Entry 8W9C (electron microscopy, 3.30 A resolution); this record covers chains A and E of the 6 polymer chains in the assembly.

[Chain A]
Molecule: Transcriptional regulatory protein SIN3
From: Saccharomyces cerevisiae
UniProt: P22579 (SIN3_YEAST); numbering as in UniProt (aligned over 1-1536)
Amino-acid sequence (1536 residues; each row starts with the number of its first residue):
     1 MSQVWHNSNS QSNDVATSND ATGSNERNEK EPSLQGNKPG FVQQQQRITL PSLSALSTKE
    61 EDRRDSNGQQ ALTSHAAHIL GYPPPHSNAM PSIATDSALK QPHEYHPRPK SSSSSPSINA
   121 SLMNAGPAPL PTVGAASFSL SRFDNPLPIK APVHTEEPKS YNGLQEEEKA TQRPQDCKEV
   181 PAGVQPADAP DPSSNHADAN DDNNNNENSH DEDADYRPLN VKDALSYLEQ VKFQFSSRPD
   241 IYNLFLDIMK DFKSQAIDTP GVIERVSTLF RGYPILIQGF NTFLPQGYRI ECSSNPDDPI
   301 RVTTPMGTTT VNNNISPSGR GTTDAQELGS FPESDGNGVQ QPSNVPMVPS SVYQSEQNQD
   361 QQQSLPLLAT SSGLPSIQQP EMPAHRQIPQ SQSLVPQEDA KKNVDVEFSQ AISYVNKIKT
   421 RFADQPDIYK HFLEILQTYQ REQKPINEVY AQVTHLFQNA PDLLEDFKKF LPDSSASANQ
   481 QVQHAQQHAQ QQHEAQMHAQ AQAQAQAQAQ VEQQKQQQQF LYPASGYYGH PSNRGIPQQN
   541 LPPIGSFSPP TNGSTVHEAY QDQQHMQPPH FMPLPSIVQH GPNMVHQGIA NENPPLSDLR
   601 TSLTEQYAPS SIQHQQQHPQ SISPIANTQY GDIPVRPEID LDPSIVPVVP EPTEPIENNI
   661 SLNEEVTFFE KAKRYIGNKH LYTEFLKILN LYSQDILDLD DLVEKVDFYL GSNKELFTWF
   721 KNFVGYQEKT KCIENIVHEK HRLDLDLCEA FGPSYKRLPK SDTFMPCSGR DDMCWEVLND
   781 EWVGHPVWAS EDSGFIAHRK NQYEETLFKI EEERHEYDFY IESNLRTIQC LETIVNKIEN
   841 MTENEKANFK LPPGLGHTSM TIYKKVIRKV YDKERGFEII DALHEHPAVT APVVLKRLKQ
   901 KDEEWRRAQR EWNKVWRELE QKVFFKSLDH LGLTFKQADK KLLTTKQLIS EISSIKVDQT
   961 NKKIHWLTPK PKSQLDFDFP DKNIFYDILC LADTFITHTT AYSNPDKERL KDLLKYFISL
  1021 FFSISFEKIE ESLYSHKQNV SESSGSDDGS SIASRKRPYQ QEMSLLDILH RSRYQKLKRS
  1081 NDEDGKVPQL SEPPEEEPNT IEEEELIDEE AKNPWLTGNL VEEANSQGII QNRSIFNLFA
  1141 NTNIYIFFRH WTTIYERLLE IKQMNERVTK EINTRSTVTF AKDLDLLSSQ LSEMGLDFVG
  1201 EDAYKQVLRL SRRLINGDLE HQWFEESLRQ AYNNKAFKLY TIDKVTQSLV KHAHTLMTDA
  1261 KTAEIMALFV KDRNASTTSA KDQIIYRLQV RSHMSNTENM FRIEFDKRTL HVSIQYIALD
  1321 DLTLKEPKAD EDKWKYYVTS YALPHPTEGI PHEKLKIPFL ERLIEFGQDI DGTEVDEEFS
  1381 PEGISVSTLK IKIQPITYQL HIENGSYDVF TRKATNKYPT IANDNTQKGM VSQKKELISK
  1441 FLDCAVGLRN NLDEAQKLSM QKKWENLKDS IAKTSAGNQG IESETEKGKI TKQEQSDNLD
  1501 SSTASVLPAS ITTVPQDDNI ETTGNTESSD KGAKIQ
Unresolved in the structure: 1-662, 727-748, 1042-1062, 1082-1117, 1348-1536
Swiss-Prot annotation at these positions:
  - modified residue: Ser137 (Phosphoserine), Thr303 (Phosphothreonine), Thr304 (Phosphothreonine), Ser316 (Phosphoserine), Ser1046 (Phosphoserine)

[Chain E]
Molecule: Transcriptional regulatory protein RCO1
From: Saccharomyces cerevisiae
UniProt: Q04779 (RCO1_YEAST); residue numbers follow UniProt; this construct covers 1-684
Amino-acid sequence (684 residues; row label = number of the first residue in the row):
     1 MDTSKKDTTR SPSHSNSSSP SSSSLSSSSS KEKKRPKRLS SQNVNYDLKR RKIITSEGIE
    61 RSFKNEHSNL AVEDNIPEEE PKELLEKDSK GNIIKLNEPS TISEDSKVSV TGLPLNKGPS
   121 EKIKRESLWN YRKNLGGQSN NSEMTLVPSK RFTQVPKNFQ DLNRNDLKTF LTENMTEESN
   181 IRSTIGWNGD IINRTRDREP ESDRDNKKLS NIRTKIILST NATYDSKSKL FGQNSIKSTS
   241 NASEKIFRDK NNSTIDFENE DFCSACNQSG SFLCCDTCPK SFHFLCLDPP IDPNNLPKGD
   301 WHCNECKFKI FINNSMATLK KIESNFIKQN NNVKIFAKLL FNIDSHNPKQ FQLPNYIKET
   361 FPAVKTGSRG QYSDENDKIP LTDRQLFNTS YGQSITKLDS YNPDTHIDSN SGKFLICYKC
   421 NQTRLGSWSH PENSRLIMTC DYCQTPWHLD CVPRASFKNL GSKWKCPLHS PTKVYKKIHH
   481 CQEDNSVNYK VWKKQRLINK KNQLYYEPLQ KIGYQNNGNI QIIPTTSHTD YDFNQDFKIT
   541 QIDENSIKYD FFDKIYKSKM VQKRKLFQFQ ESLIDKLVSN GSQNGNSEDN MVKDIASLIY
   601 FQVSNNDKSS NNKSASKSNN LRKLWDLKEL TNVVVPNELD SIQFNDFSSD EIKHLLYLKK
   661 IIESKPKEEL LKFLNIENPE NQSE
Unresolved in the structure: 1-104, 131-165, 190-254, 479-488, 525-537, 581-684
Ion coordination: Zn2+ site 1: Cys263, Cys266, His283, Cys286 (shared with 1 residue of chain C); Zn2+ site 2: Cys275, Cys278, Cys303, Cys306; Zn2+ site 3: Cys420, His448, Cys451; Zn2+ site 4: Cys440, Cys443, Cys466
Swiss-Prot annotation at these positions:
  - zinc finger: Glu260 to Lys309 (PHD-type 1), Phe414 to Thr472 (PHD-type 2)
  - modified residue: Met1 (N-acetylmethionine), Ser68 (Phosphoserine), Ser683 (Phosphoserine)

[How chain A and chain E interact]
Pairs across the interface - 100 pairs, chain A then chain E:
  Glu665(A) with Phe552(E); Tyr556(E), hydrogen bond
  Phe669(A) with Lys548(E); Phe552(E), hydrophobic
  Ile676(A) with Tyr418(E)
  Leu681(A) with Tyr418(E), hydrophobic; Cys443(E), hydrophobic; Thr445(E)
  Tyr682(A) with Glu544(E)
  Glu684(A) with Leu468(E); Ser470(E)
  Leu686(A) with Ile547(E)
  Ile688(A) with Ser470(E)
  Leu689(A) with Ile547(E), hydrophobic; Phe551(E), hydrophobic
  Asn690(A) with Ile520(E); Ile547(E)
  Leu691(A) with Gly518(E)
  Tyr692(A) with Phe551(E), hydrophobic; Lys554(E)
  Ser693(A) with Asp550(E); Lys554(E)
  Gln694(A) with Gln515(E), hydrogen bond (side chain-backbone); Asn516(E), hydrogen bond; Asn517(E)
  Asp695(A) with Lys554(E), salt bridge
  Ile696(A) with Val474(E); Lys476(E); Lys490(E); Lys493(E); Asn517(E); Gly518(E)
  Leu697(A) with Val474(E), hydrophobic
  Lys705(A) with His469(E), hydrogen bond (side chain-backbone)
  Phe708(A) with Tyr418(E); Pro467(E); Leu468(E)
  Tyr709(A) with Tyr418(E); Leu468(E), hydrogen bond (side chain-backbone)
  Ser712(A) with Lys419(E)
  Phe723(A) with Phe552(E), hydrophobic; Ile555(E), hydrophobic
  Glu749(A) with Lys477(E), salt bridge
  Glu791(A) with Gly461(E)
  Ser793(A) with Leu460(E)
  Gly794(A) with Leu460(E)
  Phe795(A) with Leu460(E)
  Ile796(A) with Phe387(E), hydrophobic; Leu460(E), hydrophobic
  Arg799(A) with Ser390(E)
  Asn801(A) with Gln393(E)
  Glu813(A) with Thr111(E)
  Glu816(A) with Ser109(E); Val110(E); Thr111(E); Leu115(E)
  Tyr817(A) with Thr111(E); Leu115(E), hydrogen bond (side chain-backbone); Lys117(E)
  Tyr820(A) with Leu115(E), hydrophobic
  Lys869(A) with Asp105(E)
  Val870(A) with Asp105(E)
  Lys901(A) with Asp105(E); Asn116(E)
  Glu904(A) with Asn116(E)
  Trp905(A) with Leu115(E)
  Ala908(A) with Leu115(E)
  Glu911(A) with Pro119(E)
  Trp912(A) with Thr111(E); Leu113(E), hydrophobic; Lys117(E); Gly118(E); Pro119(E)
  Val915(A) with Lys124(E); Ser127(E); Leu128(E), hydrophobic
  Glu918(A) with Ser127(E); Leu128(E)
  Leu919(A) with Ser127(E)
  Lys922(A) with Leu128(E); Trp129(E)
  His930(A) with Gln393(E)
  Lys941(A) with Tyr401(E)
  Leu942(A) with Tyr401(E), hydrophobic; Pro403(E), hydrophobic; Trp428(E), hydrophobic
  Gln947(A) with Pro403(E)
  Ser950(A) with Phe414(E)
  Glu951(A) with Gly426(E); Ser427(E); Trp428(E)
  Ser953(A) with Phe414(E)
  Ser954(A) with Phe414(E); Leu425(E)
  Val957(A) with Phe414(E), hydrophobic
  Asp958(A) with Gln422(E); Thr423(E), hydrogen bond (side chain-backbone)
  Asn961(A) with Ile416(E); Asn421(E)
  Lys962(A) with Gln422(E)
Interface residues without a listed pair, chain A (72 interface residues in all): Val666, Thr683, Lys687, Asp698, Leu702, Phe720, Val724, Gly769, Leu933, Thr934, Arg1149, Thr1153, Glu1156, Gln1190
Interface residues without a listed pair, chain E (70 interface residues in all): Pro114, Trp187, Asn388, Ile395, Cys420, Arg424, Ser429, His430, Trp447, Asn459, Pro471, Tyr514, Ile522

[Overview]
72 residues of chain A and 70 residues of chain E are in contact; the contacts include 7 hydrogen bonds and 2
salt bridges. Polar contacts include Asp695(A)-Lys554(E), Glu749(A)-Lys477(E) and Glu665(A)-Tyr556(E).
Cys263(E), Cys266(E), His283(E) and Cys286(E) coordinate Zn2+ site 1.
Chain A is Transcriptional regulatory protein SIN3 and chain E is Transcriptional regulatory protein RCO1,
both from Saccharomyces cerevisiae; the structure, Cryo-EM structure of the Rpd3S complex from budding yeast,
was determined by electron microscopy together with 8W9D, 8W9E and 8W9F from the same study.
